PDB entry 1XTV | X-ray diffraction, 2.60 A resolution | chains A and B of the 4 polymer chains in the assembly

== Chain A (and B) ==
Molecule: Probable uracil phosphoribosyltransferase
Organism: Sulfolobus solfataricus
Notes: EC 2.4.2.9; chain B of this document is another copy of the same molecule, construct and numbering; everything in this record applies to it too
UniProtKB: Q980Q4 (UPP_SULSO); residue numbers follow UniProt; this construct covers 1-216
Sequence (216 residues; numbered 1 to 216; the number before each row is that of its first residue):
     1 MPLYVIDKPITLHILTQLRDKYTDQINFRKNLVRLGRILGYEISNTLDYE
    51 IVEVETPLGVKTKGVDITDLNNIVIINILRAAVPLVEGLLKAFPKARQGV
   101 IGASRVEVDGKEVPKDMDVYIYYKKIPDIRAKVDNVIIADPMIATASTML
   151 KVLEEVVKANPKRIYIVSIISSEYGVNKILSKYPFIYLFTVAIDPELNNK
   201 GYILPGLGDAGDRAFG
Not modelled in the structure: 1
Ligand contacts: uridine-5'-monophosphate (U5P): Arg80, Arg105, Asp140, Met142, Ile143, Ala144, Thr145, Ala146, Ser147, Thr148, Gly201, Tyr202, Ile203, Gly208, Asp209, Ala210, Gly211
UniProt features mapped onto this chain:
  - binding site (CTP): Arg29, Lys30, Arg37, Glu87 to Ala96
  - binding site (GTP): Lys30 to Arg34
  - binding site (5-phospho-alpha-D-ribose 1-diphosphate): Arg80, Arg105, Asp140 to Thr148, Asp209
  - binding site (uracil): Ile203, Gly208 to Ala210

== Interface between chain A and chain B ==
Pairs across the interface - 84 pairs, chain A then chain B:
  Ile6(A) - Tyr41(B)
  Lys8(A) - Lys8(B)
  Lys8(A) - Tyr41(B)
  Lys8(A) - Asn45(B)
  Pro9(A) - Asn45(B)
  Pro9(A) - Tyr49(B)  hydrophobic
  Pro9(A) - Ile67(B)
  Ile10(A) - Tyr41(B)  hydrophobic
  Ile10(A) - Ser44(B)
  Ile10(A) - Asn45(B)  hydrogen bond (backbone-side chain)
  Ile10(A) - Ile67(B)
  Ile10(A) - Leu70(B)  hydrophobic
  Leu12(A) - Val65(B)  hydrophobic
  His13(A) - Val65(B)
  His13(A) - Asp66(B)
  His13(A) - Ile67(B)
  His13(A) - Leu70(B)
  Thr16(A) - Gly64(B)
  Thr16(A) - Val65(B)  hydrogen bond (side chain-backbone)
  Arg19(A) - Val54(B)
  Arg19(A) - Glu55(B)
  Arg19(A) - Thr56(B)
  Arg19(A) - Pro57(B)
  Arg19(A) - Thr62(B)
  Asp20(A) - Val54(B)
  Asp20(A) - Glu55(B)
  Lys21(A) - Glu55(B)  salt bridge
  Lys21(A) - Thr56(B)
  Lys21(A) - Pro57(B)
  Arg37(A) - Arg37(B)
  Ile38(A) - Tyr41(B)  hydrophobic
  Tyr41(A) - Lys8(B)  hydrogen bond
  Tyr41(A) - Ile10(B)  hydrophobic
  Tyr41(A) - Ile38(B)  hydrophobic
  Tyr41(A) - Tyr41(B)  hydrophobic
  Tyr41(A) - Glu42(B)  hydrogen bond
  Glu42(A) - Tyr41(B)  hydrogen bond
  Ser44(A) - Ile10(B)
  Asn45(A) - Lys8(B)
  Asn45(A) - Pro9(B)
  Asn45(A) - Ile10(B)
  Tyr49(A) - Pro9(B)  hydrophobic
  Val54(A) - Thr16(B)
  Val54(A) - Asp20(B)
  Glu55(A) - Arg19(B)
  Glu55(A) - Asp20(B)
  Glu55(A) - Lys21(B)  hydrogen bond (backbone-backbone)
  Thr56(A) - Arg19(B)
  Thr56(A) - Lys21(B)
  Thr56(A) - Pro205(B)  hydrogen bond (side chain-backbone)
  Thr56(A) - Gly206(B)
  Pro57(A) - Arg19(B)
  Pro57(A) - Leu207(B)
  Pro57(A) - Gly208(B)
  Pro57(A) - Arg213(B)
  Leu58(A) - Tyr202(B)  hydrophobic
  Leu58(A) - Ile203(B)
  Leu58(A) - Leu204(B)  hydrophobic
  Leu58(A) - Pro205(B)
  Val60(A) - Leu204(B)  hydrophobic
  Val60(A) - Pro205(B)  hydrophobic
  Thr62(A) - Arg19(B)
  Thr62(A) - Pro205(B)
  Gly64(A) - Thr16(B)
  Val65(A) - Pro9(B)
  Val65(A) - Leu12(B)  hydrophobic
  Val65(A) - His13(B)
  Val65(A) - Thr16(B)  hydrogen bond (backbone-side chain)
  Asp66(A) - His13(B)
  Ile67(A) - Pro9(B)
  Ile67(A) - Ile10(B)  hydrophobic
  Ile67(A) - His13(B)  hydrogen bond (backbone-side chain)
  Leu70(A) - His13(B)
  Ala92(A) - Arg34(B)
  Ile203(A) - Leu58(B)
  Leu204(A) - Leu58(B)  hydrophobic
  Pro205(A) - Thr56(B)  hydrogen bond (backbone-side chain)
  Pro205(A) - Leu58(B)
  Pro205(A) - Val60(B)  hydrophobic
  Pro205(A) - Thr62(B)
  Gly206(A) - Thr56(B)
  Leu207(A) - Pro57(B)
  Gly208(A) - Pro57(B)
  Arg213(A) - Pro57(B)
Other interface residues (no listed pair), chain A (43 interface residues in all): Thr11, Lys30, Arg34, Val52, Pro94, Tyr202
Other interface residues (no listed pair), chain B (41 interface residues in all): Ile6, Val52, Pro94, Asn198

== Overview ==
43 residues of chain A face 41 of chain B across their interface, with 10 hydrogen bonds and 1 salt bridge.
Polar contacts include Lys21(A)-Glu55(B), Ile10(A)-Asn45(B) and Thr16(A)-Val65(B). Chain A binds
uridine-5'-monophosphate.
Chain A and chain B are both Probable uracil phosphoribosyltransferase (Sulfolobus solfataricus); the
structure, Sulfolobus solfataricus uracil phosphoribosyltransferase with uridine 5'-monophosphate (UMP) bound
to half of the subunits, was determined by X-ray diffraction (same publication as 1XTT and 1XTU).
